PDB entry 9CSB | electron microscopy, 3.34 A resolution | chains A and E of the 7 polymer chains in the assembly

[Chain A]
Protein: Gamma-aminobutyric acid receptor subunit beta-3
Source organism: Homo sapiens
UniProtKB: P28472 (GBRB3_HUMAN); residues 1-448 here correspond to UniProt positions 26-473 (UniProt number = residue number + 25)
Chain sequence (448 residues; row label = number of the first residue in the row):
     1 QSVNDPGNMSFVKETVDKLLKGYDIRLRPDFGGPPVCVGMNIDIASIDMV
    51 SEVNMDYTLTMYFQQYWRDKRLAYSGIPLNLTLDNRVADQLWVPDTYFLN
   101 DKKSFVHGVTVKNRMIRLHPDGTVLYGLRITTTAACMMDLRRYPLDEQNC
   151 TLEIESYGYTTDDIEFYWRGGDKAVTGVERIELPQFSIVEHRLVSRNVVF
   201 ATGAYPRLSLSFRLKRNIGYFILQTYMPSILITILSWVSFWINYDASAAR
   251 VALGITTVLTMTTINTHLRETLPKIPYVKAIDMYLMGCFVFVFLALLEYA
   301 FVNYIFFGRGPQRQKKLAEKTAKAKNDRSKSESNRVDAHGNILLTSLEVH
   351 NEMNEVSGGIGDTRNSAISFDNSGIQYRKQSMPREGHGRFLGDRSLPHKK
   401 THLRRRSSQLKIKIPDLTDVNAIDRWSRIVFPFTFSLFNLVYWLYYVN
Disordered / not traced: 1-6, 310-419, 448
Disulfide bonds: C136-C150
Covalent attachments: N-acetylglucosamine (NAG) linked to N80, N149

[Chain E]
Protein: Gamma-aminobutyric acid receptor subunit gamma-2
Source organism: Homo sapiens
UniProtKB: P18507 (GBRG2_HUMAN); residues 1-436 here correspond to UniProt positions 40-475 (UniProt number = residue number + 39)
Chain sequence (436 residues; row label = number of the first residue in the row):
     1 QKSDDDYEDYASNKTWVLTPKVPEGDVTVILNNLLEGYDNKLRPDIGVKP
    51 TLIHTDMYVNSIGPVNAINMEYTIDIFFAQTWYDRRLKFNSTIKVLRLNS
   101 NMVGKIWIPDTFFRNSKKADAHWITTPNRMLRIWNDGRVLYTLRLTIDAE
   151 CQLQLHNFPMDEHSCPLEFSSYGYPREEIVYQWKRSSVEVGDTRSWRLYQ
   201 FSFVGLRNTTEVVKTTSGDYVVMSVYFDLSRRMGYFTIQTYIPCTLIVVL
   251 SWVSFWINKDAVPARTSLGITTVLTMTTLSTIARKSLPKVSYVTAMDLFV
   301 SVCFIFVFSALVEYGTLHYFVSNRKPSKDKDKKKKNPLLRMFSFKAPTID
   351 IRPRSATIQMNNATHLQERDEEYGYECLDGKDCASFFCCFEDCRTGAWRH
   401 GRIHIRIAKMDSYARIFFPTAFCLFNLVYWVSYLYL
Disordered / not traced: 1-23, 323-407, 435-436
Disulfide bonds: C151-C165
Covalent attachments: N-acetylglucosamine (NAG) linked to N208

[Chain A / chain E interface]
Residue-residue contacts (89):
  N8(A) - G47(E)  hydrogen bond (side chain-backbone)
  M9(A) - R43(E)
  M9(A) - P44(E)  hydrophobic
  M9(A) - D45(E)
  M9(A) - I46(E)  hydrophobic
  M9(A) - R86(E)
  V12(A) - L42(E)
  V12(A) - I46(E)  hydrophobic
  K13(A) - D39(E)  salt bridge
  K13(A) - L42(E)
  V16(A) - K41(E)
  V16(A) - L42(E)  hydrophobic
  N41(A) - T216(E)
  S46(A) - E150(E)
  D48(A) - K117(E)
  M49(A) - N69(E)
  Y62(A) - F112(E)
  Y62(A) - R114(E)
  Y62(A) - Y172(E)
  Q64(A) - T216(E)
  T82(A) - G173(E)
  T82(A) - Y174(E)
  T82(A) - E178(E)  hydrogen bond
  L83(A) - K41(E)
  L83(A) - L42(E)  hydrophobic
  L83(A) - Y174(E)
  D84(A) - N40(E)
  D84(A) - K41(E)  hydrogen bond (backbone-backbone)
  D84(A) - Y174(E)
  R86(A) - N40(E)
  R86(A) - G104(E)
  R86(A) - I106(E)
  V87(A) - K41(E)
  H107(A) - S116(E)
  H107(A) - K117(E)
  V109(A) - T111(E)
  V109(A) - F112(E)
  V109(A) - A119(E)
  V109(A) - D120(E)
  V109(A) - L145(E)  hydrophobic
  T110(A) - T111(E)  hydrogen bond (side chain-backbone)
  T110(A) - R129(E)
  T110(A) - L145(E)
  V111(A) - D110(E)
  N113(A) - F112(E)
  N113(A) - Y172(E)
  R114(A) - Y172(E)
  M115(A) - Y172(E)  hydrophobic
  M115(A) - G173(E)
  R117(A) - G173(E)  hydrogen bond (side chain-backbone)
  R117(A) - P175(E)
  R117(A) - S217(E)  hydrogen bond (side chain-backbone)
  R117(A) - Y220(E)  hydrogen bond
  G127(A) - Y172(E)
  L128(A) - Y172(E)  hydrogen bond (backbone-side chain)
  R129(A) - F112(E)
  R129(A) - F113(E)  hydrogen bond (side chain-backbone)
  R129(A) - R114(E)
  R129(A) - S116(E)  hydrogen bond (side chain-backbone)
  R129(A) - Y172(E)  hydrogen bond (backbone-side chain)
  P184(A) - K289(E)
  Q185(A) - K289(E)
  N217(A) - S291(E)
  G219(A) - S291(E)
  Y220(A) - R284(E)
  Y220(A) - K289(E)  hydrogen bond
  Y220(A) - V290(E)
  Y220(A) - S291(E)
  Q224(A) - T281(E)
  Q224(A) - R284(E)
  Q224(A) - K285(E)
  P228(A) - T277(E)
  L231(A) - F304(E)  hydrophobic
  I234(A) - F308(E)  hydrophobic
  L235(A) - V273(E)  hydrophobic
  L235(A) - L311(E)  hydrophobic
  V238(A) - Y319(E)
  W241(A) - Y319(E)
  I242(A) - H318(E)
  I242(A) - Y319(E)  hydrophobic
  A248(A) - P263(E)  hydrophobic
  A249(A) - V262(E)  hydrophobic
  A249(A) - P263(E)  hydrophobic
  A249(A) - T266(E)
  A252(A) - I270(E)
  L253(A) - I270(E)  hydrophobic
  T256(A) - I270(E)
  T256(A) - L274(E)
  H267(A) - K285(E)
Other interface residues (no listed pair), chain A (53 interface residues in all): L79, Q90, F105, L223, N243, A246, E270
Other interface residues (no listed pair), chain E (61 interface residues in all): G37, V48, W107, I108, P109, A121, L143, S280, Y292, V293

[In short]
The interface between chain A and chain E involves 53 residues on one side and 61 on the other; the contacts
include 12 hydrogen bonds and 1 salt bridge. Polar pairs include K13(A)-D39(E), N8(A)-G47(E) and
T82(A)-E178(E). Covalently linked N-acetylglucosamine: at N80(A) and N149(A).
Chain A is Gamma-aminobutyric acid receptor subunit beta-3 and chain E is Gamma-aminobutyric acid receptor
subunit gamma-2, both from Homo sapiens; the structure, Native human GABAA receptor of
beta3-alpha1-beta2-alpha2-gamma2 assembly, was determined by electron microscopy (same publication as 9CRS,
9CRV, 9CT0, 9CTJ, 9CTP, 9CTV and 6 further entries).
